Entry 7DBB (X-ray diffraction, 2.81 A resolution); this record covers chains B and C of the 6 polymer chains in the assembly.

[Chain B]
Name: Tubulin beta chain
From: Sus scrofa
UniProtKB: A0A287AGU7 (A0A287AGU7_PIG); the author numbering skips numbers that UniProt does not, so the offset changes along the chain: 1-42 = UniProt 1-42; 45-360 = UniProt 43-358; 369-455 = UniProt 359-445
Amino-acid sequence (445 residues; each row starts with the number of its first residue; note: 10 numbers in that range are skipped by the numbering (no residue carries them; nothing is unmodelled there)):
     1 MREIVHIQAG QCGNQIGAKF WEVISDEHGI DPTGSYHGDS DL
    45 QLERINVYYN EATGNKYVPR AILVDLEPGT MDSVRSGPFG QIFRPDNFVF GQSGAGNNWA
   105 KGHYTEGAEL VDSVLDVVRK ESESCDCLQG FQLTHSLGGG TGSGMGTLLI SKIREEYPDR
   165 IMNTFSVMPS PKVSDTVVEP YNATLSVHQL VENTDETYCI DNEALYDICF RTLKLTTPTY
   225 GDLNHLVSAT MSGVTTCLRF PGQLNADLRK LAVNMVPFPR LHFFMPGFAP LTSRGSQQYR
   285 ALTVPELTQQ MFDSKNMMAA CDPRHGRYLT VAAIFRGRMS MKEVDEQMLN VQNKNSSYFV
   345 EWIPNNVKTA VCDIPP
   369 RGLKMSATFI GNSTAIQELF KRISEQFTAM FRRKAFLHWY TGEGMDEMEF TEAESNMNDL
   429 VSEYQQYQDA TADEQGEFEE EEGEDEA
Unresolved in the structure: 279-281, 439-455
Ion coordination: Mg2+: Gln11 (together with GDP); Ca2+ near Glu113 (its only coordinating residue here)
Ligand contacts:
  - GDP (guanosine-5'-diphosphate): Gly10, Gln11, Cys12, Gln15, Ile16, Asp69, Asn101, Ser140, Gly142, Gly143, Gly144, Thr145, Gly146, Val171, Pro173, Val177, Asp179, Glu183, Asn206, Leu209, Tyr224, Leu227, Asn228
  - H1F (5-phenyl-3-(3,4,5-trimethoxyphenyl)-3,4-dihydropyrazole-2-carbothioamide): Val238, Cys241, Leu242, Leu248, Ala250, Asp251, Lys254, Leu255, Asn258, Met259, Thr314, Val315, Ala316, Ala317, Ile318, Asn349, Asn350, Val351, Lys352, Thr353, Ala354, Ile378

[Chain C]
Name: Tubulin alpha-1B chain
From: Sus scrofa
UniProtKB: Q2XVP4 (TBA1B_PIG); residues 1-451 here = UniProt positions 1-451
Amino-acid sequence (451 residues; numbered 1 to 451; the number before each row is that of its first residue):
     1 MRECISIHVG QAGVQIGNAC WELYCLEHGI QPDGQMPSDK TIGGGDDSFN TFFSETGAGK
    61 HVPRAVFVDL EPTVIDEVRT GTYRQLFHPE QLITGKEDAA NNYARGHYTI GKEIIDLVLD
   121 RIRKLADQCT GLQGFLVFHS FGGGTGSGFT SLLMERLSVD YGKKSKLEFS IYPAPQVSTA
   181 VVEPYNSILT THTTLEHSDC AFMVDNEAIY DICRRNLDIE RPTYTNLNRL ISQIVSSITA
   241 SLRFDGALNV DLTEFQTNLV PYPRIHFPLA TYAPVISAEK AYHEQLSVAE ITNACFEPAN
   301 QMVKCDPRHG KYMACCLLYR GDVVPKDVNA AIATIKTKRS IQFVDWCPTG FKVGINYQPP
   361 TVVPGGDLAK VQRAVCMLSN TTAIAEAWAR LDHKFDLMYA KRAFVHWYVG EGMEEGEFSE
   421 AREDMAALEK DYEEVGVDSV EGEGEEEGEE Y
Unresolved in the structure: 441-451
Ion coordination: Ca2+: Asp39, Thr41, Gly44, Glu55
Ligand contacts: GTP (guanosine-5'-triphosphate): Val9, Gly10, Gln11, Ala12, Gln15, Ile16, Asp69, Asp98, Ala99, Ala100, Asn101, Ser140, Gly142, Gly143, Gly144, Thr145, Gly146, Ile171, Pro173, Val177, Ser178, Thr179, Glu183, Asn206, Tyr224, Leu227, Asn228, Ile231
Curated features (UniProtKB/Swiss-Prot):
  - motif: Met1 to Cys4 (MREC motif)
  - active site: Glu254
  - binding site (GTP): Gly10, Gln11, Ala12, Gln15, Glu71, Ala99, Ser140, Gly143, Gly144, Thr145, Gly146, Thr179, Glu183, Asn206, Tyr224, Asn228, Leu252
  - binding site (Mg(2+)): Glu71
  - site: Tyr451 (Involved in polymerization)
  - modified residue: Lys40 (N6,N6,N6-trimethyllysine), Ser48 (Phosphoserine), Ser232 (Phosphoserine), Tyr282 (3'-nitrotyrosine), Arg339 (Omega-N-methylarginine), Ser439 (Phosphoserine), Glu443 (5-glutamyl polyglutamate), Glu445 (5-glutamyl polyglutamate), Tyr451 (3'-nitrotyrosine)
  - cross-link (Glycyl lysine isopeptide (Lys-Gly)): Lys326 (interchain with G-Cter in ubiquitin), Lys370 (interchain with G-Cter in ubiquitin)

[Interface between chain B and chain C]
Contacting residue pairs (38):
  Ser97(B) - Arg2(C)
  Asn101(B) - Glu254(C)
  Asp179(B) - Glu254(C)
  Asp179(B) - Lys352(C)  hydrogen bond (backbone-side chain)
  Thr180(B) - Glu254(C)
  Thr180(B) - Asn258(C)
  Val181(B) - Asn258(C)  hydrogen bond (backbone-side chain)
  Val181(B) - Pro348(C)  hydrophobic
  Val182(B) - Thr257(C)
  Thr221(B) - Lys326(C)
  Thr221(B) - Asn329(C)
  Ala397(B) - Trp346(C)
  Met398(B) - Trp346(C)
  Arg400(B) - Asp345(C)  salt bridge
  Arg400(B) - Ser439(C)  hydrogen bond
  Arg401(B) - Tyr262(C)  hydrogen bond (backbone-side chain)
  Arg401(B) - Asp345(C)  salt bridge
  Arg401(B) - Trp346(C)
  Arg401(B) - Glu434(C)  hydrogen bond (side chain-backbone)
  Arg401(B) - Val435(C)
  Arg401(B) - Val437(C)  hydrogen bond (side chain-backbone)
  Arg401(B) - Asp438(C)
  Arg401(B) - Ser439(C)  hydrogen bond
  Lys402(B) - Tyr262(C)
  Ala403(B) - Pro261(C)
  Ala403(B) - Tyr262(C)
  Ala403(B) - Trp346(C)  hydrophobic
  Phe404(B) - Thr257(C)
  Phe404(B) - Asn258(C)
  Phe404(B) - Val260(C)
  Phe404(B) - Pro261(C)  hydrogen bond (backbone-backbone)
  His406(B) - Val260(C)  hydrogen bond (side chain-backbone)
  His406(B) - Pro261(C)
  His406(B) - Tyr262(C)
  His406(B) - Pro263(C)
  Trp407(B) - Gln256(C)
  Trp407(B) - Thr257(C)  hydrogen bond (side chain-backbone)
  Trp407(B) - Val260(C)
Other interface residues (no listed pair), chain B (17 interface residues in all): Gly100
Other interface residues (no listed pair), chain C (21 interface residues in all): Cys347

[Summary]
Chain B and chain C form an interface of 17 and 21 residues respectively, with 10 hydrogen bonds and 2 salt
bridges. Polar contacts include Arg400(B)-Asp345(C), Arg401(B)-Asp345(C) and Asp179(B)-Lys352(C). Ligands of
chain B: GDP and compound H1F. Bound to chain C: GTP.
Here chain B is Tubulin beta chain and chain C is Tubulin alpha-1B chain, both from Sus scrofa. Entry 7DBB
(SSE in complex with tubulin) was determined by X-ray diffraction.
